PDB entry 5WB9 | X-ray diffraction, 2.40 A resolution | chains G and L of the 3 polymer chains in the assembly

[Chain G]
Name: clade A/E 93TH057 HIV-1 gp120 core
Source organism: Human immunodeficiency virus 1
UniProt: A0A0M3KKW9 (A0A0M3KKW9_9HIV1); the author numbering skips numbers that UniProt does not, so the offset changes along the chain: 44-123 = UniProt 1-80; 197-301 = UniProt 81-185; 318-355 = UniProt 186-223; 357-396 = UniProt 224-263; 1 more segments
Amino-acid sequence (353 residues; each row starts with the number of its first residue; note: 96 numbers in that range are skipped by the numbering (no residue carries them; nothing is unmodelled there)):
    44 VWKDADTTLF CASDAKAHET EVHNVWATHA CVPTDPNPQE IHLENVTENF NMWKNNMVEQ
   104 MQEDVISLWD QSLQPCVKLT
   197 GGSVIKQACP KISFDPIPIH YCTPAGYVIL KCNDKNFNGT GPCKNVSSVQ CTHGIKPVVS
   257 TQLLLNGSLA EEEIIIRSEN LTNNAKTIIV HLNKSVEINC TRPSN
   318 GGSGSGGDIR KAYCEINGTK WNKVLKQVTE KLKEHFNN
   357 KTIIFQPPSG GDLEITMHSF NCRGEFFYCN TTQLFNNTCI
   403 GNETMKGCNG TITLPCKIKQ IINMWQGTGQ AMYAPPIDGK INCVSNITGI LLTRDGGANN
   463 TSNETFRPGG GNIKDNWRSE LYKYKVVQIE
Unresolved in the structure: 44, 197, 318-324, 403-406
Construct notes: engineered mutation Ser375 (His242 in A0A0M3KKW9)
Disulfide bonds: Cys54-Cys74, Cys119-Cys205, Cys218-Cys247, Cys228-Cys239, Cys296-Cys331, Cys378-Cys445, Cys385-Cys418, Cys395-Cys410
Covalent attachments: N-acetylglucosamine (NAG) linked to Asn234, Asn241, Asn262, Asn289, Asn295, Asn386, Asn392, Asn448

[Chain L]
Name: N60P23 Fab light chain
Source organism: Homo sapiens
Notes: antibody fragment or engineered binder
Amino-acid sequence (208 residues; numbered 1 to 214; 6 numbers in that range are skipped by the numbering (no residue carries them; nothing is unmodelled there); the number before each row is that of its first residue):
     1 CFVQSQSPST LYASVGDKIT ITCRSSQSGW KAWYQQKPGK APKLLIYKSS ILETGVPSRF
    61 IGSDSGTEFT LTISSLQPDD FATYYCQHFE TFGQGTRVQV RRTVA
   112 APSVFIFPPS DEQLKSGTAS VVCLLNNFYP REAKVQWKVD NALQSGNSQE SVTEQDSKDS
   172 TYSLSSTLTL SKADYEKHKV YACEVTHQGL SSPVTKSFNR GEC
Unresolved in the structure: 1-6, 213-214
Disulfide bonds: Cys23-Cys86, Cys134-Cys194

[Interface between chain G and chain L]
Contacting residue pairs (10; chain G residue first):
  Asn276(G) with Ser28(L)
  Thr278(G) with Gln27(L); Ser28(L); Phe89(L)
  Asn279(G) with Phe89(L)
  Asn280(G) with Glu90(L), hydrogen bond
  Gly458(G) with Glu90(L)
  Gly459(G) with Glu90(L), hydrogen bond (backbone-side chain)
  Asn461(G) with Glu90(L); Thr91(L)
Also at the interface, not in a pair above, chain G (8 interface residues in all): Ala460

[Summary]
Chain G and chain L form an interface of 8 and 5 residues respectively; the contacts include 2 hydrogen bonds.
Polar pairs include Asn280(G)-Glu90(L) and Gly459(G)-Glu90(L).
Here chain G is clade A/E 93TH057 HIV-1 gp120 core (Human immunodeficiency virus 1) and chain L is N60P23 Fab
light chain (Homo sapiens). Entry 5WB9 (Crystal structure of CD4 binding site antibody N60P23 in complex with
HIV-1 clade A/E strain 93TH057 ...) was determined by X-ray diffraction.
